Entry 2BLI (X-ray diffraction, 1.70 A resolution); this record covers chain A.

Chain A:
Molecule: Myoglobin
From: Physeter catodon
UniProtKB: P02185 (MYG_PHYCA); residues 1-153 here = UniProt positions 1-153
Amino-acid sequence (153 residues; each row starts with the number of its first residue):
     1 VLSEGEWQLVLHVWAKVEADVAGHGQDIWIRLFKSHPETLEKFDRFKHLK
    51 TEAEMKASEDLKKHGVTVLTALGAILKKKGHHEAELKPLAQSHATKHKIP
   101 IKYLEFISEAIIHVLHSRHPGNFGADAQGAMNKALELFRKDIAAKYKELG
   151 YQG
Construct notes: engineered mutation W29 (Leu in P02185)
Metal / ion sites: heme Fe near H93 (its only coordinating residue here)
Ligand contacts: heme (HEM): W29, L32, T39, K42, F43, R45, H64, T67, V68, A71, L72, L89, S92, H93, H97, I99, Y103, L104, I107, I111, F138

Overview:
Chain A binds heme.
Chain A is Myoglobin (Physeter catodon); the structure, L29W Mb deoxy, was determined by X-ray diffraction
(same publication as 2BLH and 2BLJ).
